6Q6O - chain A; structure by X-ray diffraction, 2.30 A resolution.

# Chain A
Name: Nuclear receptor ROR-gamma
From: Homo sapiens
Notes: fragment: C-terminal domain, ligand binding domain
Reference sequence: P51449 (RORG_HUMAN); numbering as in UniProt (aligned over 263-499)
Sequence (238 residues; row label = number of the first residue in the row):
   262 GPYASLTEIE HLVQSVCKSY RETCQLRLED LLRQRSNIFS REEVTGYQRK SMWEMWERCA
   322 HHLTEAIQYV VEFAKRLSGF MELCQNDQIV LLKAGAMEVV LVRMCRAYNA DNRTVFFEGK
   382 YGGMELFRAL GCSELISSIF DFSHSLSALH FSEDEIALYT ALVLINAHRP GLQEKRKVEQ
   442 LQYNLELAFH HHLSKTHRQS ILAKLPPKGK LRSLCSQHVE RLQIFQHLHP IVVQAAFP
Not modelled in the structure: 262-264, 491-499
Differences from the reference sequence: expression tag (262); engineered mutation S455 (Cys in P51449)
UniProt features mapped onto this chain:
  - mutagenesis: A327 (A327F: Completely abolishes transcriptional activity), F378 (F378Q: Completely abolishes transcriptional activity), I397 (I397N: Nearly abolishes transcriptional activity)
Residues lining bound ligands:
  - cholic acid (CHD), molecule 1: W317, A321, L324, T325, I328, K354, M358, V480, L483, Q484, Q487
  - cholic acid (CHD), molecule 2: T325, I328, Q329, V332, I350, L353, K354, A357
  - HKE (propan-2-yl (2S)-2-[[2,6-bis(chloranyl)phenyl]-(furan-2-ylcarbonyl)amino]propanoate): W317, C320, H323, L324, M358, V361, L362, M365, V376, F378, F388, L391, L396, I397, I400, F401, H479, R482, L483, F486

# In short
Ligands of chain A: compound HKE and cholic acid. From UniProt: 3 mutagenesis sites.
Chain A is Nuclear receptor ROR-gamma (Homo sapiens); the structure, RORCVAR2 (RORGT, 264-499) IN COMPLEX WITH
COMPOUND 2 AT 2.3A: Identification of N-aryl imidazoles as potent ..., was determined by X-ray diffraction
together with 6Q6M, 6Q7A and 6Q7H from the same study.
